PDB entry 8TYS | X-ray diffraction, 2.90 A resolution | chains E and F of the 6 polymer chains in the assembly

[Chain E]
Protein: Collagen IV, chain Viking
From: Drosophila melanogaster
Reference sequence: Q9VMV5 (Q9VMV5_DROME); residues 0-229 here correspond to UniProt positions 1510-1739 (UniProt number = residue number + 1510)
Chain sequence (230 residues; numbered 0 to 229; the number before each row is that of its first residue; numbering starts at 0):
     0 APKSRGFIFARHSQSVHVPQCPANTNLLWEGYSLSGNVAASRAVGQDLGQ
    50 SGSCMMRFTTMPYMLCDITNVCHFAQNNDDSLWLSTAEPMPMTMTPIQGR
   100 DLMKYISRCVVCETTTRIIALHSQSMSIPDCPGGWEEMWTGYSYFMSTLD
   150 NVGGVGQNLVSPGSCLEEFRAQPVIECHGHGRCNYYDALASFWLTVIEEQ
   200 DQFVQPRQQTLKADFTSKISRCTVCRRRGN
Not modelled in the structure: 0-2, 228-229
Disulfide bonds: C20-C111, C53-C108, C65-C71, C130-C224, C164-C221, C176-C182
From the paper describing this entry:
  - binding site for chloride ion: R181

[Chain F]
Protein: Collagen alpha-1(IV) chain
From: Drosophila melanogaster
Reference sequence: P08120 (CO4A1_DROME); residues 0-229 here correspond to UniProt positions 1550-1779 (UniProt number = residue number + 1550)
Chain sequence (230 residues; numbered 0 to 229; the number before each row is that of its first residue; numbering starts at 0):
     0 LDYLTGILITRHSQSETVPACSAGHTELWTGYSLLYVDGNDYAHNQDLGS
    50 PGSCVPRFSTLPVLSCGQNNVCNYASRNDKTFWLTTNAAIPMMPVENIEI
   100 RQYISRCVVCEAPANVIAVHSQTIEVPDCPNGWEGLWIGYSFLMHTAVGN
   150 GGGGQALQSPGSCLEDFRATPFIECNGAKGTCHFYETMTSFWMYNLESSQ
   200 PFERPQQQTIKAGERQSHVSRCQVCMKNSS
Not modelled in the structure: 0-1, 228-229
Disulfide bonds: C20-C109, C53-C106, C65-C71, C128-C224, C162-C221, C174-C181
Metal / ion sites: Ca2+ near D40 (its only coordinating residue here)
From the paper describing this entry:
  - binding site for chloride ion: A74 to D78

[Interface between chain E and chain F]
Contacting residue pairs (111):
  R4(E) - Y2(F)  hydrogen bond
  F6(E) - T4(F)
  T114(E) - Y2(F)
  T115(E) - T4(F)
  R116(E) - T4(F)  hydrogen bond (backbone-backbone)
  R116(E) - G5(F)
  R116(E) - I6(F)
  R116(E) - N114(F)  hydrogen bond
  I118(E) - L7(F)  hydrophobic
  L120(E) - W28(F)  hydrophobic
  S122(E) - R56(F)  hydrogen bond (backbone-side chain)
  Q123(E) - V54(F)
  Q123(E) - P55(F)
  Q123(E) - R56(F)  hydrogen bond (side chain-backbone)
  P131(E) - L27(F)  hydrophobic
  W134(E) - G5(F)
  W134(E) - L7(F)  hydrophobic
  W134(E) - E110(F)  hydrogen bond
  F144(E) - V36(F)  hydrophobic
  F144(E) - H43(F)
  F144(E) - Q45(F)
  M145(E) - G38(F)
  M145(E) - Y41(F)  hydrophobic
  M145(E) - H43(F)
  T147(E) - G38(F)
  T147(E) - N39(F)  hydrogen bond
  G152(E) - Y41(F)
  G153(E) - Y41(F)  hydrogen bond (backbone-side chain)
  G155(E) - H43(F)
  Q156(E) - H43(F)  hydrogen bond (backbone-side chain)
  Q156(E) - Q45(F)  hydrogen bond (backbone-side chain)
  N157(E) - Q45(F)
  N157(E) - S49(F)  hydrogen bond
  L158(E) - Q45(F)  hydrogen bond (backbone-side chain)
  L158(E) - G51(F)
  V159(E) - S49(F)
  V159(E) - P50(F)  hydrophobic
  F168(E) - C65(F)  hydrophobic
  F168(E) - C71(F)  hydrophobic
  A170(E) - C65(F)
  A170(E) - G66(F)
  A170(E) - N69(F)
  Q171(E) - C65(F)
  Q171(E) - G66(F)  hydrogen bond (side chain-backbone)
  Q171(E) - Q67(F)
  Y185(E) - Q67(F)
  D186(E) - Q67(F)  hydrogen bond
  L188(E) - Q67(F)
  A189(E) - N39(F)
  A189(E) - S64(F)
  A189(E) - C65(F)
  S190(E) - L63(F)
  S190(E) - S64(F)
  S190(E) - C65(F)  hydrogen bond (backbone-backbone)
  F191(E) - G38(F)
  F191(E) - N39(F)
  F191(E) - L63(F)
  F191(E) - S64(F)
  F191(E) - D78(F)
  W192(E) - V62(F)
  W192(E) - L63(F)  hydrogen bond (backbone-backbone)
  W192(E) - C65(F)
  L193(E) - P61(F)
  L193(E) - V62(F)  hydrophobic
  T194(E) - P61(F)  hydrogen bond (backbone-backbone)
  T194(E) - V62(F)
  T194(E) - Y73(F)
  I196(E) - R56(F)
  I196(E) - F57(F)
  I196(E) - S58(F)
  I196(E) - P61(F)  hydrophobic
  E198(E) - R56(F)  salt bridge
  Q201(E) - Y31(F)
  Q201(E) - P55(F)
  Q201(E) - R56(F)
  Q201(E) - F57(F)  hydrogen bond (side chain-backbone)
  Q201(E) - S58(F)
  F202(E) - Y31(F)
  F202(E) - F57(F)  hydrophobic
  F202(E) - N96(F)
  F202(E) - I97(F)
  F202(E) - I99(F)  hydrophobic
  F202(E) - R100(F)
  Q204(E) - N96(F)  hydrogen bond (backbone-side chain)
  Q204(E) - A177(F)  hydrogen bond (side chain-backbone)
  Q204(E) - K178(F)  hydrogen bond (side chain-backbone)
  P205(E) - T59(F)
  P205(E) - Y73(F)
  P205(E) - G176(F)
  R206(E) - Y73(F)
  Q207(E) - Y73(F)
  Q207(E) - A74(F)
  Q207(E) - S75(F)  hydrogen bond
  Q208(E) - N72(F)
  Q208(E) - Y73(F)  hydrogen bond (backbone-backbone)
  Q208(E) - S75(F)
  T209(E) - V70(F)
  T209(E) - C71(F)
  T209(E) - N72(F)  hydrogen bond
  L210(E) - V70(F)
  L210(E) - C71(F)  hydrogen bond (backbone-backbone)
  K211(E) - N69(F)
  K211(E) - V70(F)
  F214(E) - N69(F)
  F214(E) - C71(F)  hydrophobic
  K217(E) - Y73(F)
  I218(E) - L63(F)  hydrophobic
  R226(E) - L3(F)
  R226(E) - T4(F)
  R226(E) - G5(F)
  R226(E) - E110(F)  salt bridge
Other interface residues (no listed pair), chain E (56 interface residues in all): S124, V154, Y184, E197, D200, V203, R227
Other interface residues (no listed pair), chain F (51 interface residues in all): D46, L60, G179

[Overview]
Chain E and chain F form an interface of 56 and 51 residues respectively, with 25 hydrogen bonds and 2 salt
bridges. Polar pairs include E198(E)-R56(F), R226(E)-E110(F) and R4(E)-Y2(F). The paper reports a binding site
for chloride ion at R181(E) and A74(F).
Here chain E is Collagen IV, chain Viking and chain F is Collagen alpha-1(IV) chain, both from Drosophila
melanogaster. Entry 8TYS (Adaptive mechanism of collagen IV scaffold assembly in Drosophila: crystal structure
of tissue-extracted NC1 hexamer) was determined by X-ray diffraction.
